9FF5 - chains J and A of the 10 polymer chains in the assembly; structure by X-ray diffraction, 3.50 A resolution.

Chain J:
Molecule: 23-nt DNA strand
Sequence (23 nucleotides; numbered 1 to 23; the number before each row is that of its first residue):
     1 AATATTATTT TGTTAATAAT ATT

Chain A:
Name: HTH-type transcriptional regulator Hpr
Organism: Geobacillus kaustophilus
UniProtKB: Q5L293 (HPR_GEOKA); residues 1-201 here = UniProt positions 1-201
Chain sequence (207 residues; numbered 1 to 207; the number before each row is that of its first residue):
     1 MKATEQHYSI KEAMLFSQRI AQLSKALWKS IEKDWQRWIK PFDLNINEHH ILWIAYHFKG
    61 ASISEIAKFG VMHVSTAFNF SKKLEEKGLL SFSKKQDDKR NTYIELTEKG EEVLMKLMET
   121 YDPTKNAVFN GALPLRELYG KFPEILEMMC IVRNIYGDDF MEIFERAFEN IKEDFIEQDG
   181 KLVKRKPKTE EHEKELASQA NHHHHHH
Disordered / not traced: 1-6, 185-207
Sequence notes: expression tag (202-207)

How chain J and chain A interact:
Contacting residue pairs (16):
  DT13(J) with Asn-45(A), phosphate contact
  DT14(J) with Asn-45(A), phosphate contact; Asn-47(A), hydrogen bond to the phosphate; Thr-76(A), phosphate contact
  DA15(J) with Met-72(A), phosphate contact; His-73(A), hydrogen bond to the phosphate; Ser-75(A), base contact; Thr-76(A), hydrogen bond to the phosphate
  DA16(J) with His-73(A), base contact; Ser-75(A), hydrogen bond to the base
  DT17(J) with His-73(A), base contact
  DT22(J) with Lys-99(A), phosphate contact; Arg-100(A), base contact
  DT23(J) with Asp-98(A), phosphate contact; Lys-99(A), phosphate contact; Arg-100(A), base contact
Also at the interface, not in a pair above, chain A (15 interface residues in all): Glu-32, Ile-46, Asn-79, Phe-80, Gln-96, Asp-97

Summary:
7 residues of chain J face 15 of chain A across their interface, with 4 hydrogen bonds. Among the polar pairs
are DA16(J)/Ser-75(A), DT14(J)/Asn-47(A) and DA15(J)/His-73(A).
Here chain J is a 23-nt DNA strand and chain A is HTH-type transcriptional regulator Hpr (Geobacillus
kaustophilus). Entry 9FF5 (The structure of G.kaustophilus T-1 ScoC-23bp dsDNA complex) was determined by
X-ray diffraction.
